PDB entry 4AXT | X-ray diffraction, 1.10 A resolution | chain A

Chain A:
Name: Lysozyme C
From: Gallus gallus
Notes: EC 3.2.1.17
Reference sequence: P00698 (LYSC_CHICK); residues 1-129 here correspond to UniProt positions 19-147 (UniProt number = residue number + 18)
Sequence (129 residues; row label = number of the first residue in the row):
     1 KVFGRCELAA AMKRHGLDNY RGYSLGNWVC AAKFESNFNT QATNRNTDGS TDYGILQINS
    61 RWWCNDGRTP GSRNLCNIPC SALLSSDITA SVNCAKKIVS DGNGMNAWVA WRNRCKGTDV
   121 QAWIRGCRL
Cystine bridges: Cys6-Cys127, Cys30-Cys115, Cys64-Cys80, Cys76-Cys94
UniProt features mapped onto this chain:
  - active site: Glu35, Asp52
  - binding site (substrate): Asp101

Summary:
From UniProt: active-site residues Glu35 and Asp52 and substrate-binding residue Asp101.
Chain A is Lysozyme C (Gallus gallus); the structure, CRYSTAL STRUCTURE OF HEN EGG WHITE LYSOZYME FROM AN AUTO
HARVESTED CRYSTAL, Control Experiment, was determined by X-ray diffraction, deposited together with 4AXR, 4AXU
and 4B0D.
